PDB entry 6O9C | X-ray diffraction, 2.45 A resolution | chains A and C of the 3 polymer chains in the assembly

[Chain A]
Molecule: HLA class I histocompatibility antigen, A-3 alpha chain
Organism: Homo sapiens
Reference sequence: P04439 (1A03_HUMAN); residues 1-280 here correspond to UniProt positions 25-304 (UniProt number = residue number + 24)
Chain sequence (300 residues; each row starts with the number of its first residue; numbers below 1 keep their minus sign (Met-2 is residue -2)):
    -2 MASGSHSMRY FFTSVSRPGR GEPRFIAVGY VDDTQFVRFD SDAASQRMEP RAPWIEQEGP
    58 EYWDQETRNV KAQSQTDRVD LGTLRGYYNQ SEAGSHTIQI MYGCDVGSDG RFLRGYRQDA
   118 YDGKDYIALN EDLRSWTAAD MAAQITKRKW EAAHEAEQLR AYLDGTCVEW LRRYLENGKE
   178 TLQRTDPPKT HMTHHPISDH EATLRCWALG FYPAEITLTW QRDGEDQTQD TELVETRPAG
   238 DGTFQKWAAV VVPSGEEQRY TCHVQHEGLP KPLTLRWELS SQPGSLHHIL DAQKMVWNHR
Not modelled in the structure: -2 to -1, 279-297
Construct notes: expression tag (-2 to 0, 281-297)
Cystine bridges: Cys101-Cys164, Cys203-Cys259
Curated features (UniProtKB/Swiss-Prot):
  - region: Glu275 to Pro280 (Connecting peptide)
  - binding site (a peptide antigen): Tyr7, Thr73, Tyr84, Asp116, Thr143, Lys146, Tyr159, Tyr171
  - modified residue: Tyr59 (Sulfotyrosine)
  - glycosylation: Asn86 (N-linked (GlcNAc...) asparagine)

[Chain C]
Molecule: Catenin beta-1
Organism: Homo sapiens
Reference sequence: P35222 (CTNB1_HUMAN); residues 1-9 here correspond to UniProt positions 41-49 (UniProt number = residue number + 40)
Chain sequence (9 residues; each row starts with the number of its first residue):
     1 TTAPFLSGK
Construct notes: engineered mutation Phe5 (Ser45 in P35222)
Curated features (UniProtKB/Swiss-Prot):
  - modified residue: Thr1 (Phosphothreonine), Lys9 (N6-acetyllysine)

[How chain A and chain C interact]
Contacting residue pairs - 35 pairs, chain A then chain C:
  Met5(A) - Thr1(C)
  Tyr7(A) - Thr1(C)  hydrogen bond (side chain-backbone)
  Tyr7(A) - Thr2(C)  hydrogen bond (side chain-backbone)
  Met45(A) - Thr2(C)
  Tyr59(A) - Thr1(C)
  Glu63(A) - Thr1(C)
  Glu63(A) - Thr2(C)  hydrogen bond (side chain-backbone)
  Asn66(A) - Thr2(C)  hydrogen bond
  Asn66(A) - Ala3(C)  hydrogen bond (side chain-backbone)
  Ala69(A) - Phe5(C)  hydrophobic
  Thr73(A) - Leu6(C)
  Asp77(A) - Gly8(C)
  Asp77(A) - Lys9(C)  salt bridge
  Thr80(A) - Lys9(C)
  Tyr84(A) - Lys9(C)  hydrogen bond (side chain-backbone)
  Ile95(A) - Lys9(C)
  Tyr99(A) - Thr2(C)
  Tyr99(A) - Ala3(C)  hydrogen bond (side chain-backbone)
  Arg114(A) - Leu6(C)
  Asp116(A) - Lys9(C)  salt bridge
  Trp133(A) - Leu6(C)  hydrophobic
  Thr143(A) - Lys9(C)  hydrogen bond (side chain-backbone)
  Lys146(A) - Lys9(C)  hydrogen bond (side chain-backbone)
  Trp147(A) - Ser7(C)  hydrogen bond (side chain-backbone)
  Trp147(A) - Gly8(C)  hydrogen bond (side chain-backbone)
  Trp147(A) - Lys9(C)
  Glu152(A) - Leu6(C)
  Glu152(A) - Ser7(C)  hydrogen bond
  Gln155(A) - Phe5(C)
  Gln155(A) - Leu6(C)
  Tyr159(A) - Thr1(C)  hydrogen bond (side chain-backbone)
  Tyr159(A) - Thr2(C)
  Tyr159(A) - Ala3(C)  hydrophobic
  Trp167(A) - Thr1(C)  hydrogen bond
  Tyr171(A) - Thr1(C)  hydrogen bond (side chain-backbone)
Interface residues without a listed pair, chain A (32 interface residues in all): Phe9, Gln62, Leu81, Ile97, Tyr123, Ala150, Leu156, Thr163
Interface residues without a listed pair, chain C (9 interface residues in all): Pro4

[Summary]
32 residues of chain A and 9 residues of chain C are in contact; the contacts include 15 hydrogen bonds and 2
salt bridges. Polar pairs include Asp77(A)-Lys9(C), Asp116(A)-Lys9(C) and Tyr7(A)-Thr1(C). From UniProt: 8
peptide antigen-binding residues on chain A.
Here chain A is HLA class I histocompatibility antigen, A-3 alpha chain and chain C is Catenin beta-1, both
from Homo sapiens. Entry 6O9C (Crystal structure of HLA-A3*01 in complex with a mutant beta-catenin peptide)
was determined by X-ray diffraction (same publication as 6O9B).
